PDB entry 6FZM | X-ray diffraction, 2.67 A resolution | chain A

# Chain A
Molecule: Poly [ADP-ribose] polymerase 14
Source organism: Homo sapiens
Notes: EC 2.4.2.30
UniProtKB: Q460N5 (PAR14_HUMAN); residue numbers follow UniProt; this construct covers 1611-1801
Amino-acid sequence (193 residues; each row starts with the number of its first residue):
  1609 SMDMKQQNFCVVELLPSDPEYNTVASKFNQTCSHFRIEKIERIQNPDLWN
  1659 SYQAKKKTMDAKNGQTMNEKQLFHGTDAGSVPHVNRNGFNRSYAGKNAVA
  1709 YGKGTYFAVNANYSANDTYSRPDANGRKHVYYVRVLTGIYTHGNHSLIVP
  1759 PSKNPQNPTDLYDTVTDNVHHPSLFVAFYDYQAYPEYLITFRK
Not modelled in the structure: 1609-1611
Differences from the reference sequence: expression tag (1609-1610)
Ligand contacts: EE5 (4-[(8-methyl-4-oxidanylidene-7-prop-1-ynyl-3H-quinazolin-2-yl)methylsulfanyl]benzoic acid): Phe1681, His1682, Gly1683, Tyr1701, Lys1704, Asn1705, Ala1706, Ala1708, Tyr1714, Ala1716, Tyr1721, Ser1722, Thr1726, Tyr1727, Leu1782

# In short
Chain A binds compound EE5.
Chain A is Poly [ADP-ribose] polymerase 14 (Homo sapiens); the structure, Human PARP14 (ARTD8), catalytic
fragment in complex with inhibitor ITK6, was determined by X-ray diffraction together with 6FYM from the same
study.
